Entry 5JSG (X-ray diffraction, 2.50 A resolution); this record covers chain A.

== Chain A ==
Protein: Spindlin-1
Organism: Homo sapiens
Notes: fragment: Spin/Ssty Repeats
UniProt: Q9Y657 (SPIN1_HUMAN); numbering as in UniProt (aligned over 50-262)
Amino-acid sequence (222 residues; numbered 41 to 262; the number before each row is that of its first residue):
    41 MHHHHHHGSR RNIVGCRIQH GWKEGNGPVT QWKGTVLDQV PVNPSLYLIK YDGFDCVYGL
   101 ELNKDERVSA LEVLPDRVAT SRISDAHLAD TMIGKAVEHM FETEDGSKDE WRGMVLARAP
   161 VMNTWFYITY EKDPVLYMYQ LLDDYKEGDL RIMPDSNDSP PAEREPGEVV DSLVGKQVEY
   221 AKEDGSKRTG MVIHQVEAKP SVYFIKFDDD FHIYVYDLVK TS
Not modelled in the structure: 41-46, 195-210, 223-227, 260-262
Construct notes: expression tag (41-49)
Residues lining bound ligands: 6P9 ([2-(phenylamino)-1,4-phenylene]bis({4-[2-(pyrrolidin-1-yl)ethyl]piperidin-1-yl}methanone)): His60, Trp62, Trp72, Tyr91, Phe94, Tyr98, Leu100, Phe141, Trp151, Tyr170, Asp173, Tyr177, Tyr179, Phe251
Swiss-Prot annotation at these positions:
  - region (Histone H3K4me3 and H3R8me2a binding): Gly93 to Tyr98, Glu142, Asp250 to His252
  - site (Histone H3K4me3 and H3R8me2a binding): Asp173, Gln180, Asp184
  - modified residue (Phosphoserine): Ser109, Ser124, Ser199
  - mutagenesis: Trp62 (W62A: Decreased binding to histone H3 trimethylated at both 'Lys-4' and 'Lys-9' (H3K4me3K9me3)), Trp72 (W72A/R: Impaired binding to histone H3K4me3 and H3R8me2a and impaired ability to activate the Wnt signaling pathway ...), Tyr91 (Y91A: Decreased binding to histone H3 trimethylated at both 'Lys-4' and 'Lys-9' (H3K4me3K9me3)), Tyr98 (Y98A: Decreased binding to histone H3 trimethylated at both 'Lys-4' and 'Lys-9' (H3K4me3K9me3) ...), Ser109 (S109A: Impaired phosphorylation), Ser124 (S124A: Impaired phosphorylation), Phe141 (F141A: Impaired binding to histone H3K4me3 and H3R8me2a and impaired ability to activate the Wnt signaling pathway. Impaired ability to activate expression of pre-rRNA ...), Glu142 (E142A: Impaired binding to histone H3K4me3 and H3R8me2a), Tyr170 (Y170A: Impaired binding to histone H3K4me3 and H3R8me2a and impaired ability to activate the Wnt signaling pathway. Impaired ability to activate expression of pre-rRNA), Tyr177 (Y177A: Impaired binding to histone H3K4me3 and H3R8me2a), Asp184 (D184A/R: Impaired binding to histone H3K4me3 and H3R8me2a), Asp189 (D189A/R: Impaired binding to histone H3K4me3), 1 further mutagenesis entry in UniProt

== Overview ==
Bound to chain A: compound 6P9. Curated annotation (UniProt) lists 13 mutagenesis sites.
Chain A is Spindlin-1 (Homo sapiens); the structure, Crystal structure of Spindlin1 bound to compound EML405,
was determined by X-ray diffraction together with 5JSJ from the same study.
